PDB entry 4ZH2 | X-ray diffraction, 4.20 A resolution (low resolution: residue-level contacts below are approximate; hydrogen-bond / salt-bridge calls are withheld) | chains B and C of the 6 polymer chains in the assembly

Chain B:
Molecule: DNA-directed RNA polymerase subunit alpha
From: Escherichia coli
Notes: EC 2.7.7.6
UniProtKB: P0A7Z4 (RPOA_ECOLI); numbering as in UniProt (aligned over 2-329)
Chain sequence (335 residues; each row starts with the number of its first residue; numbers below 1 keep their minus sign (Met-5 is residue -5)):
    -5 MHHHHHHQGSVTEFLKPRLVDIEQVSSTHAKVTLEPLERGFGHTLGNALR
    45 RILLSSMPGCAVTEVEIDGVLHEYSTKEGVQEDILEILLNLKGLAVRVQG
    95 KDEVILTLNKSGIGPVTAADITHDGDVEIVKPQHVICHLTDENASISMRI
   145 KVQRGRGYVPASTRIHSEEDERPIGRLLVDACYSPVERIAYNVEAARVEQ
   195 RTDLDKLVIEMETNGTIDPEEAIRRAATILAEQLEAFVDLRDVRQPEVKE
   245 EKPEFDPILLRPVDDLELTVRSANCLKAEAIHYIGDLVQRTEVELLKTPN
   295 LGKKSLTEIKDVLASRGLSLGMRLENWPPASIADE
Disordered / not traced: -5 to 5, 161-171, 233-329
Construct notes: expression tag (-5 to 1)
Curated features (UniProtKB/Swiss-Prot):
  - region: Glu162 to Glu165 (Required for interaction with Crp at class II promoters)
  - modified residue: Arg265 (ADP-ribosylarginine), Lys297 (N6-acetyllysine), Lys298 (N6-acetyllysine)
  - mutagenesis: Arg45 (R45C: In rpoA112; temperature-sensitive, blocks RNA polymerase assembly), Glu162 to Glu165 (5-fold decrease in CRP-class II promoter-dependent transcription), Glu165 (E165K: 5-fold decrease in CRP-class II promoter-dependent transcription), Arg191 (R191C: In rpoA101; temperature-sensitive)

Chain C:
Molecule: DNA-directed RNA polymerase subunit beta
From: Escherichia coli (strain K12)
Notes: EC 2.7.7.6
UniProtKB: P0A8V2 (RPOB_ECOLI); numbering as in UniProt (aligned over 1-1342)
Chain sequence (1342 residues; each row starts with the number of its first residue):
     1 MVYSYTEKKRIRKDFGKRPQVLDVPYLLSIQLDSFQKFIEQDPEGQYGLE
    51 AAFRSVFPIQSYSGNSELQYVSYRLGEPVFDVQECQIRGVTYSAPLRVKL
   101 RLVIYEREAPEGTVKDIKEQEVYMGEIPLMTDNGTFVINGTERVIVSQLH
   151 RSPGVFFDSDKGKTHSSGKVLYNARIIPYRGSWLDFEFDPKDNLFVRIDR
   201 RRKLPATIILRALNYTTEQILDLFFEKVIFEIRDNKLQMELVPERLRGET
   251 ASFDIEANGKVYVEKGRRITARHIRQLEKDDVKLIEVPVEYIAGKVVAKD
   301 YIDESTGELICAANMELSLDLLAKLSQSGHKRIETLFTNDLDHGPYISET
   351 LRVDPTNDRLSALVEIYRMMRPGEPPTREAAESLFENLFFSEDRYDLSAV
   401 GRMKFNRSLLREEIEGSGILSKDDIIDVMKKLIDIRNGKGEVDDIDHLGN
   451 RRIRSVGEMAENQFRVGLVRVERAVKERLSLGDLDTLMPQDMINAKPISA
   501 AVKEFFGSSQLSQFMDQNNPLSEITHKRRISALGPGGLTRERAGFEVRDV
   551 HPTHYGRVCPIETPEGPNIGLINSLSVYAQTNEYGFLETPYRKVTDGVVT
   601 DEIHYLSAIEEGNYVIAQANSNLDEEGHFVEDLVTCRSKGESSLFSRDQV
   651 DYMDVSTQQVVSVGASLIPFLEHDDANRALMGANMQRQAVPTLRADKPLV
   701 GTGMERAVAVDSGVTAVAKRGGVVQYVDASRIVIKVNEDEMYPGEAGIDI
   751 YNLTKYTRSNQNTCINQMPCVSLGEPVERGDVLADGPSTDLGELALGQNM
   801 RVAFMPWNGYNFEDSILVSERVVQEDRFTTIHIQELACVSRDTKLGPEEI
   851 TADIPNVGEAALSKLDESGIVYIGAEVTGGDILVGKVTPKGETQLTPEEK
   901 LLRAIFGEKASDVKDSSLRVPNGVSGTVIDVQVFTRDGVEKDKRALEIEE
   951 MQLKQAKKDLSEELQILEAGLFSRIRAVLVAGGVEAEKLDKLPRDRWLEL
  1001 GLTDEEKQNQLEQLAEQYDELKHEFEKKLEAKRRKITQGDDLAPGVLKIV
  1051 KVYLAVKRRIQPGDKMAGRHGNKGVISKINPIEDMPYDENGTPVDIVLNP
  1101 LGVPSRMNIGQILETHLGMAAKGIGDKINAMLKQQQEVAKLREFIQRAYD
  1151 LGADVRQKVDLSTFSDEEVMRLAENLRKGMPIATPVFDGAKEAEIKELLK
  1201 LGDLPTSGQIRLYDGRTGEQFERPVTVGYMYMLKLNHLVDDKMHARSTGS
  1251 YSLVTQQPLGGKAQFGGQRFGEMEVWALEAYGAAYTLQEMLTVKSDDVNG
  1301 RTKMYKNIVDGNHQMEPGMPESFNVLLKEIRSLGINIELEDE
Disordered / not traced: 1-2
Residues lining bound ligands: 4OB (N-hydroxy-N'-phenyl-3-(trifluoromethyl)benzenecarboximidamide): Val550, His551, Pro552, Tyr555, Arg637, Gly640, Glu641, Ser642
Curated features (UniProtKB/Swiss-Prot):
  - modified residue (N6-acetyllysine): Lys1022, Lys1200
  - mutagenesis: Ile561 (I561S: Resistant to antibiotics salinamide A and B), Ile569 (I569S: Resistant to antibiotics salinamide A and B), Ala665 (A665E: Resistant to antibiotics salinamide A and B), Asp675 (D675A/G: Resistant to antibiotics salinamide A and B), Asn677 (N677H/K: Resistant to antibiotics salinamide A and B), Leu680 (L680M: Resistant to antibiotics salinamide A and B), Glu813 (E813K: Disrupts the enzyme's active center)
Reported in the primary citation:
  - binding site for 4OB: Pro552, Tyr555, Arg637, Gly640, Ser642

How chain B and chain C interact:
Residue-residue contacts (8):
  Arg33(B) with Glu820(C); Pro1081(C); Glu1083(C)
  Gly34(B) with Glu1083(C)
  His37(B) with Arg1216(C)
  Asn41(B) with Arg1216(C); Thr1217(C)
  Tyr185(B) with Thr1217(C)
Other interface residues (no listed pair), chain B (7 interface residues in all): Arg44, Arg45
Other interface residues (no listed pair), chain C (7 interface residues in all): Asp1084, Glu1219

In short:
Chain B and chain C each contribute 7 residues to their interface. Chain C binds compound 4OB. Curated
annotation (UniProt) lists 6 mutagenesis sites on chain B; 7 mutagenesis sites on chain C. From the paper: a
binding site for 4OB at Pro552(C), Tyr555(C) and Arg637(C) among others.
Chain B is DNA-directed RNA polymerase subunit alpha (Escherichia coli) and chain C is DNA-directed RNA
polymerase subunit beta (Escherichia coli (strain K12)); the structure, Crystal structure of Escherichia coli
RNA polymerase in complex with CBR703, was determined by X-ray diffraction, deposited together with 4ZH3 and
4ZH4.
